PDB entry 1FZ4 | X-ray diffraction, 2.38 A resolution | chains A and B of the 6 polymer chains in the assembly

[Chain A (and B)]
Name: Methane monooxygenase component A, alpha chain
Source organism: Methylococcus capsulatus
Notes: EC 1.14.13.25; chain B of this document is another copy of the same molecule, construct and numbering; everything in this record applies to it too
UniProt: P22869 (MEMA_METCA); numbering as in UniProt (aligned over 1-527)
Sequence (527 residues; row label = number of the first residue in the row):
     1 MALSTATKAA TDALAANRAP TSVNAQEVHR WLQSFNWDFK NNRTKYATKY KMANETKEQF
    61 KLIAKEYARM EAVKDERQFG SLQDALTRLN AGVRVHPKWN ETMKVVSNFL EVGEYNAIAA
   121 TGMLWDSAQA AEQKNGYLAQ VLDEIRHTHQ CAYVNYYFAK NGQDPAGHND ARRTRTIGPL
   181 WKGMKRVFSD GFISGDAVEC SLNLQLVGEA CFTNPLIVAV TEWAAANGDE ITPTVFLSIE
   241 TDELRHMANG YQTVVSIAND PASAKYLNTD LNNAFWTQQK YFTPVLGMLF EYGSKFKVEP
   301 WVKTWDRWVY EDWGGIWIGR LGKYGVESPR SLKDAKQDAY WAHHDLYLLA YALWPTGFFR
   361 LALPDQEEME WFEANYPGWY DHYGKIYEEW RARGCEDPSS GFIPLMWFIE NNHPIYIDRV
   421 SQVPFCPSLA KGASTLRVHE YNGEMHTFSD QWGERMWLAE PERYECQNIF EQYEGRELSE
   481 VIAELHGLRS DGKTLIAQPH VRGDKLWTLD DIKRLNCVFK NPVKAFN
Disordered / not traced: 1-16 (chain B: 1-17)
Ion coordination: Fe ion site 1: Glu-114, Glu-144, His-147; Fe ion site 2: Glu-209, Glu-243, His-246; Ca2+ near Asn-527 (its only coordinating residue here)
Curated features (UniProtKB/Swiss-Prot):
  - active site: Cys-151
  - binding site (Fe cation): Glu-114, Glu-144, His-147, Glu-209, Glu-243, His-246

[Interface between chain A and chain B]
Contacting residue pairs (28):
  Glu-76(A) / Glu-76(B)
  Arg-77(A) / Gly-80(B)
  Arg-77(A) / Gln-83(B)  hydrogen bond
  Arg-77(A) / Asp-84(B)
  Gly-80(A) / Arg-77(B)
  Gly-80(A) / Ser-81(B)  hydrogen bond (backbone-side chain)
  Ser-81(A) / Gly-80(B)  hydrogen bond (side chain-backbone)
  Ser-81(A) / Ser-81(B)
  Ser-81(A) / Asp-84(B)  hydrogen bond
  Ser-81(A) / Ala-85(B)  hydrogen bond (side chain-backbone)
  Gln-83(A) / Arg-77(B)  hydrogen bond
  Asp-84(A) / Ser-81(B)  hydrogen bond
  Asp-84(A) / Thr-234(B)
  Ala-85(A) / Ser-81(B)  hydrogen bond (backbone-side chain)
  Ala-85(A) / Leu-86(B)  hydrophobic
  Leu-86(A) / Ala-85(B)  hydrophobic
  Arg-88(A) / Glu-230(B)  salt bridge
  Arg-88(A) / Pro-233(B)
  Arg-88(A) / Thr-234(B)  hydrogen bond
  Arg-88(A) / Leu-237(B)
  Leu-89(A) / Leu-89(B)  hydrophobic
  Leu-89(A) / Glu-230(B)
  Glu-230(A) / Arg-88(B)  salt bridge
  Glu-230(A) / Leu-89(B)
  Pro-233(A) / Arg-88(B)
  Thr-234(A) / Asp-84(B)
  Thr-234(A) / Arg-88(B)  hydrogen bond
  Leu-237(A) / Arg-88(B)

[Overview]
The chain A/chain B interface involves 14 residues from each chain; the contacts include 10 hydrogen bonds and
2 salt bridges. Among the polar pairs are Arg-88(A)/Glu-230(B), Arg-77(A)/Gln-83(B) and Gly-80(A)/Ser-81(B).
Curated annotation (UniProt) lists active-site residue Cys-151(A) and 6 Fe cation-binding residues on chain A.
Both chains are Methane monooxygenase component A, alpha chain (Methylococcus capsulatus). Entry 1FZ4 (Methane
monooxygenase hydroxylase, form III soaked at ph 8.5 (0.1 M tris)) was determined by X-ray diffraction,
deposited together with 1FYZ, 1FZ0, 1FZ1, 1FZ2, 1FZ3 and 1FZ5.
